4V9F - chains 0 and Y of the 34 polymer chains in the assembly; structure by X-ray diffraction, 2.40 A resolution.

[Chain 0]
Molecule: 23S Ribosomal RNA
Organism: Haloarcula marismortui
Sequence (2910 nucleotides; each row starts with the number of its first residue):
     8 ACUAUGCCAG CUGGUGGAUU GCUCGGCUCA GGCGCUGAUG AAGGACGUGC CAAGCUGCGA
    68 UAAGCUGUGG GGAGCCGCAC GGAGGCGAAG AACCACAGAU UUCCGAAUGA GAAUCUCUCU
   128 AACAAUUGCU UCGCGCAAUG AGGAACCCCG AGAACUGAAA CAUCUCAGUA UCGGGAGGAA
   188 CAGAAAACGC AACGUGAUGU CGUUAGUAAC CGCGAGUGAA CGCGAUACAG CCCAAACCGA
   248 AGCCCUCACG GGCAAUGUGG UGUCAGGGCU ACCUCUCAUC AGCCGACCGU CUUCACGAAG
   308 UCUCUUGGAA UAGAGCGUGA UACAGGGUGA CAACCCCGUA CUGAAGACCA GUACGCUGUG
   368 CGGUAGUGCC AGAGUAGCGG GGGUUGGAUA UCCCUCGCGA AUAACGCAGG CAUCGACUGC
   428 GAAGGCUAAA CACAACCUGA GACCGAUAGU GAACAAGUAG UGUGAACGAA CGCUGCAAAG
   488 UACCCUCAGA AGGGAGGCGA AAUAGAGCAU GAAAUCAGUU GGCGAUCGAG CGACAGGGCA
   548 UACAAGGUCC CUUGACGAAU GACCGAGACG CGAGUCUCCA GUAAGACUCA CGGGAAGCCG
   608 AUGUUCUGUC GUACGUUUUG AAAAACGAGC CAGGGAGUGU GUCUGUAUGG CAAGUCUAAC
   668 CGGAGUAUCC GGGGAGGCAC AGGGAAACCG ACAUGGCCGC AGGGCUUUGC CCGAGGGCCG
   728 CCGUCUUCAA GGGCGGGGAG CCAUGUGGAC ACGACCCGAA UCCGGACGAU CUACGCAUGG
   788 ACAAGAUGAA GCGUGCCGAA AGGCACGUGG AAGUCUGUUA GAGUUGGUGU CCUACAAUAC
   848 CCUCUCGUGA UCUAUGUGUA GGGGUGAAAG GCCCAUCGAG UCCGGCAACA GCUGGUUCCA
   908 AUCGAAACAU GUCGAAGCAU GACCUCCGCC GAGGUAGUCU GUGAGGUAGA GCGACCGAUU
   968 GGUGUGUCCG CCUCCGAGAG GAGUCGGCCC UCCUGUCAAA CUCCAAACUU ACAGACGCUG
  1028 UUUGACGCGG GGAUUCCGGU GCGCGGGGUA AGCCUGUGUA CCAGGAGGGG AACAACCCAG
  1088 AGAUAGGUUA AGGUCCCCAA GUGUGGAUUA AGUGUAAUCC UCUGAAGGUG GUCUCGAGCC
  1148 CUAGACAGCC GGGAGGUGAG CUUAGAAGCA GCUACCCUCU AAGAAAAGCG UAACAGCUUA
  1208 CCGGCCGAGG UUUGAGGCGC CCAAAAUGAU CGGGACUCAA AUCCACCACC GAGACCUGUC
  1268 CGUACCACUC AUACUGGUAA UCGAGUAGAU UGGCGCUCUA AUUGGAUGGA AGCAGGGGCG
  1328 AGAGCUCCUG UGGACCGAUU AGUGACGAAA AUCCUGGCCA UAGUAGCAGC GAUAGUCGGG
  1388 UGAGAACCCC GACGGCCUAA UGGAUAAGGG UUCCUCAGCA CUGCUGAUCA GCUGAGGGUU
  1448 AGCCGGUCCU AAGUCUCACC GCAACUCGAC UGAGACGAAA UGGGAAACAG GUUAAUAUUC
  1508 CUGUGCCAUC AUGCAGUGAA AGUUGACGCC CUGGGGUCGA UCACGCCGGG CAUUCGCCCG
  1568 GUCGAACCGU CCAACUCCGU GGAAGCCGUA AUGGCAGGAA GCGGACGAAC GGCGGCAUAG
  1628 GGAAACGUGA UUCAACCUGG GGCCCAUGAA AAGACGAGCA UGAUGUCCGU ACCGAGAACC
  1688 GACACAGGUG UCCAUGGCGG CGAAAGCCAA GGCCUGUCGG GAGCAACCAA CGUUAGGGAA
  1748 UUCGGCAAGU UAGUCCCGUA CCUUCGGAAG AAGGGAUGCC UGCUCCGGAA CGGAGCAGGU
  1808 CGCAGUGACU CGGAAGCUCG GACUGUCUAG UAACAACAUA GGUGACCGCA AAUCCGCAAG
  1868 GACUCGUACG GUCACUGAAU CCUGCCCAGU GCAGGUAUCU GAACACCUCG UACAAGAGGA
  1928 CGAAGGACCU GUCAACGGCG GGGGUAACUA UGACCCUCUU AAGGUAGCGU AGUACCUUGC
  1988 CGCAUCAGUA GCGGCUUGCA UGAAUGGAUU AACCAGAGCU UCACUGUCCC AACGUUGGGC
  2048 CCGGUGAACU GUACAUUCCA GUGCGGAGUC UGGAGACACC CAGGGGGAAG CGAAGACCCU
  2108 AUGGAGCUUU ACUGCAGGCU GUCGCUGAGA CGUGGUCGCC GAUGUGCAGC AUAGGUAGGA
  2168 GACACUACAC AGGUACCCGC GCUAGCGGGC CACCGAGUCA ACAGUGAAAU ACUACCCGUC
  2228 GGUGACUGCG ACUCUCACUC CGGGAGGAGG ACACCGAUAG CCGGGCAGUU UGACUGGGGC
  2288 GGUACGCGCU CGAAAAGAUA UCGAGCGCGC CCUAUGGUCA UCUCAGCCGG GACAGAGACC
  2348 CGGCGAAGAG UGCAAGAGCA AAAGAUGACU UGACAGUGUU CUUCCCAACG AGGAACGCUG
  2408 ACGCGAAAGC GUGGUCUAGC GAACCAAUUA GCCUGCUUGA UGCGGGCAAU UGAUGACAGA
  2468 AAAGCUACCC UAGGGAUAAC AGAGUCGUCA CUCGCAAGAG CACAUAUCGA CCGAGUGGCU
  2528 UGCUACCUCG AUGUCGGUUC CCUCCAUCCU GCCCGUGCAG AAGCGGGCAA GGGUGAGGUU
  2588 GUUCGCCUAU UAAAGGAGGU CGUGAGCUGG GUUUAGACCG UCGUGAGACA GGUCGGCUGC
  2648 UAUCUACUGG GUGUGUAAUG GUGUCUGACA AGAACGACCG UAUAGUACGA GAGGAACUAC
  2708 GGUUGGUGGC CACUGGUGUA CCGGUUGUUC GAGAGAGCAC GUGCCGGGUA GCCACGCCAC
  2768 ACGGGGUAAG AGCUGAACGC AUCUAAGCUC GAAACCCACU UGGAAAAGAG ACACCGCCGA
  2828 GGUCCCGCGU ACAAGACGCG GUCGAUAGAC UCGGGGUGUG CGCGUCGAGG UAACGAGACG
  2888 UUAAGCCCAC GAGCACUAAC AGACCAAAGC
Disordered / not traced: 973-995, 1953-1955, 2150-2225
Modified / non-standard residues: 1MA (6-hydro-1-methyladenosine-5'-monophosphate) at position 628, OMU (o2'-methyluridine 5'-monophosphate) at position 2587, OMG (o2'-methylguanosine-5'-monophosphate) at position 2588, UR3 (3-methyluridine-5'-monophoshate) at position 2619, PSU (pseudouridine-5'-monophosphate) at position 2621
Metal / ion sites: Mg2+ site 1 near G28 (its only coordinating residue here); Na+ site 1: C40, G41, C443; Na+ site 2 near G56 (its only coordinating residue here); Na+ site 3: G66, U108; Mg2+ site 2 near U115 (its only coordinating residue here); Na+ site 4: C130, U146; Na+ site 5: C141, G142; Mg2+ site 3: G147, A183 (shared with 1 residue of chain M); Mg2+ site 4: C162, U2276; Mg2+ site 5: G164, A169; Na+ site 6: A165, A166, A167; Mg2+ site 6: A166, G219; 98 more Mg2+ sites not listed; 64 more Na+ sites not listed; 2 more K+ sites not listed

[Chain Y]
Protein: 50S ribosomal protein L32e
Organism: Haloarcula marismortui
UniProt: P12736 (RL32_HALMA); residues 0-240 here correspond to UniProt positions 1-241 (UniProt number = residue number + 1)
Chain sequence (241 residues; numbered 0 to 240; the number before each row is that of its first residue; numbering starts at 0):
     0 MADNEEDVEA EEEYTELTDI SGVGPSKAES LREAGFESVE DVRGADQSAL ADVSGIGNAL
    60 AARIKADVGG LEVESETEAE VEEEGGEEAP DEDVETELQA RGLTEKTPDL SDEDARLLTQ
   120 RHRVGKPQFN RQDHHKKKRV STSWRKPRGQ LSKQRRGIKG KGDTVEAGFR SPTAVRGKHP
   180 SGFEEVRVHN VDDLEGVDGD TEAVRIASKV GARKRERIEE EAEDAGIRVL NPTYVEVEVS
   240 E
Disordered / not traced: 0-94, 239-240
Metal / ion sites: Mg2+ site 1 near Gln127 (its only coordinating residue here); Mg2+ site 2: His133, Lys136, Val139; Mg2+ site 3: Ser207, Val209

[Chain 0 / chain Y interface]
Pairs across the interface - 173 pairs, chain 0 then chain Y:
  G320(0) - Arg212(Y)  hydrogen bond to the sugar
  A521(0) - Lys137(Y)  salt bridge to the phosphate
  U522(0) - Lys137(Y)  salt bridge to the phosphate
  G537(0) - Lys135(Y)  hydrogen bond to the sugar
  G537(0) - Lys160(Y)  sugar contact
  C538(0) - His134(Y)  salt bridge to the phosphate
  C538(0) - Lys135(Y)  salt bridge to the phosphate
  G539(0) - His134(Y)  hydrogen bond to the sugar
  G539(0) - Gly159(Y)  hydrogen bond to the base
  A540(0) - Gln127(Y)  hydrogen bond to the phosphate
  A540(0) - Gly159(Y)  sugar contact
  A540(0) - Gly161(Y)  sugar contact
  C541(0) - Pro126(Y)  phosphate contact
  C541(0) - Gln127(Y)  hydrogen bond to the phosphate
  A551(0) - Tyr233(Y)  phosphate contact
  A552(0) - Arg204(Y)  phosphate contact
  A552(0) - Leu229(Y)  sugar contact
  A552(0) - Pro231(Y)  phosphate contact
  A552(0) - Tyr233(Y)  hydrogen bond to the phosphate
  G553(0) - His178(Y)  salt bridge to the phosphate
  G553(0) - Pro179(Y)  sugar contact
  G553(0) - Arg204(Y)  salt bridge to the phosphate
  G554(0) - His178(Y)  phosphate contact
  G554(0) - Ser180(Y)  phosphate contact
  G554(0) - Arg227(Y)  salt bridge to the phosphate
  U555(0) - His121(Y)  hydrogen bond to the phosphate
  C556(0) - His121(Y)  salt bridge to the phosphate
  C594(0) - Arg122(Y)  hydrogen bond to the phosphate
  U595(0) - Thr118(Y)  phosphate contact
  U595(0) - Arg122(Y)  salt bridge to the phosphate
  C617(0) - Lys158(Y)  hydrogen bond to the sugar
  C617(0) - Gly159(Y)  base contact
  G618(0) - Lys158(Y)  sugar contact
  G618(0) - Lys160(Y)  hydrogen bond to the sugar
  A620(0) - Asp132(Y)  hydrogen bond to the sugar
  A620(0) - Lys135(Y)  hydrogen bond to the sugar
  A620(0) - Lys152(Y)  phosphate contact
  A620(0) - Lys160(Y)  salt bridge to the phosphate
  C621(0) - Gln131(Y)  hydrogen bond to the phosphate
  C621(0) - Asp132(Y)  sugar contact
  C621(0) - Ser151(Y)  phosphate contact
  C621(0) - Lys152(Y)  salt bridge to the phosphate
  G622(0) - Gln131(Y)  hydrogen bond to the phosphate
  G622(0) - Arg147(Y)  phosphate contact
  G622(0) - Gly148(Y)  hydrogen bond to the phosphate
  G622(0) - Ser151(Y)  phosphate contact
  U623(0) - Gly148(Y)  phosphate contact
  U623(0) - Gln149(Y)  hydrogen bond to the phosphate
  U623(0) - Leu150(Y)  base contact
  U624(0) - Leu150(Y)  base contact
  U625(0) - Leu150(Y)  base contact
  1MA_628(0) - Leu150(Y)  sugar contact
  A629(0) - Lys152(Y)  salt bridge to the phosphate
  C637(0) - Lys136(Y)  salt bridge to the phosphate
  C637(0) - Arg138(Y)  salt bridge to the phosphate
  C638(0) - Lys136(Y)  phosphate contact
  C638(0) - Lys137(Y)  hydrogen bond to the phosphate
  C638(0) - Arg138(Y)  salt bridge to the phosphate
  A639(0) - Arg138(Y)  phosphate contact
  C905(0) - Arg144(Y)  salt bridge to the phosphate
  C906(0) - Trp143(Y)  phosphate contact
  C906(0) - Arg144(Y)  phosphate contact
  C906(0) - Lys145(Y)  hydrogen bond to the phosphate
  C906(0) - Arg147(Y)  salt bridge to the phosphate
  A907(0) - Trp143(Y)  hydrogen bond to the phosphate
  A907(0) - Lys145(Y)  phosphate contact
  A907(0) - Val164(Y)  sugar contact
  A908(0) - Glu165(Y)  phosphate contact
  A908(0) - Ala166(Y)  hydrogen bond to the phosphate
  G1071(0) - Gln149(Y)  phosphate contact
  G1071(0) - Arg154(Y)  sugar contact
  G1072(0) - Arg154(Y)  salt bridge to the phosphate
  G1072(0) - Arg155(Y)  phosphate contact
  A1073(0) - Arg155(Y)  sugar contact
  A1073(0) - Gly156(Y)  hydrogen bond to the sugar
  A1073(0) - Ile157(Y)  phosphate contact
  G1074(0) - Ile157(Y)  phosphate contact
  G1074(0) - Lys158(Y)  hydrogen bond to the phosphate
  G1075(0) - Lys158(Y)  salt bridge to the phosphate
  G1089(0) - Glu165(Y)  hydrogen bond to the sugar
  G1089(0) - Gly167(Y)  hydrogen bond to the base
  A1090(0) - Gly167(Y)  sugar contact
  A1090(0) - Phe168(Y)  sugar contact
  U1091(0) - Val123(Y)  sugar contact
  G1260(0) - Lys158(Y)  base contact
  U1266(0) - Arg115(Y)  hydrogen bond to the phosphate
  U1266(0) - Gln119(Y)  hydrogen bond to the sugar
  C1267(0) - Arg115(Y)  salt bridge to the phosphate
  C1267(0) - Leu116(Y)  sugar contact
  C1267(0) - Gln119(Y)  hydrogen bond to the sugar
  C1267(0) - Pro171(Y)  sugar contact
  C1268(0) - Ala166(Y)  hydrogen bond to the sugar
  C1268(0) - Gly167(Y)  base contact
  C1268(0) - Arg169(Y)  sugar contact
  C1268(0) - Ser170(Y)  sugar contact
  C1268(0) - Pro171(Y)  sugar contact
  C1268(0) - Thr172(Y)  hydrogen bond to the phosphate
  C1268(0) - Arg175(Y)  hydrogen bond to the phosphate
  G1269(0) - Ala166(Y)  sugar contact
  G1269(0) - Arg175(Y)  salt bridge to the phosphate
  U1293(0) - Gln149(Y)  hydrogen bond to the sugar
  U1293(0) - Arg154(Y)  sugar contact
  A1294(0) - Gln149(Y)  phosphate contact
  G1311(0) - His188(Y)  sugar contact
  G1311(0) - Asn189(Y)  hydrogen bond to the phosphate
  G1311(0) - Lys208(Y)  base contact
  G1312(0) - His188(Y)  sugar contact
  G1312(0) - Asn189(Y)  phosphate contact
  G1312(0) - Lys208(Y)  hydrogen bond to the sugar
  G1312(0) - Val209(Y)  hydrogen bond to the sugar
  G1312(0) - Lys213(Y)  salt bridge to the phosphate
  A1313(0) - Lys208(Y)  sugar contact
  A1313(0) - Val209(Y)  phosphate contact
  A1313(0) - Gly210(Y)  hydrogen bond to the phosphate
  A1313(0) - Lys213(Y)  salt bridge to the phosphate
  G1315(0) - Ala211(Y)  hydrogen bond to the phosphate
  G1315(0) - Arg212(Y)  hydrogen bond to the base
  G1315(0) - Glu215(Y)  hydrogen bond to the base
  G1316(0) - Gly210(Y)  phosphate contact
  G1316(0) - Ala211(Y)  hydrogen bond to the phosphate
  A1317(0) - Lys208(Y)  phosphate contact
  A1318(0) - Lys208(Y)  phosphate contact
  G1324(0) - Arg204(Y)  base contact
  G1325(0) - His178(Y)  sugar contact
  G1325(0) - Pro179(Y)  phosphate contact
  C1326(0) - Arg120(Y)  phosphate contact
  C1326(0) - Gly176(Y)  phosphate contact
  C1326(0) - Lys177(Y)  sugar contact
  C1326(0) - Pro179(Y)  phosphate contact
  G1327(0) - Arg120(Y)  salt bridge to the phosphate
  G1327(0) - Lys125(Y)  hydrogen bond to the base
  G1327(0) - Arg169(Y)  hydrogen bond to the phosphate
  G1327(0) - Ser170(Y)  phosphate contact
  G1327(0) - Arg175(Y)  phosphate contact
  G1327(0) - Gly176(Y)  hydrogen bond to the phosphate
  A1328(0) - Lys125(Y)  phosphate contact
  A1328(0) - Phe128(Y)  sugar contact
  A1328(0) - Val164(Y)  sugar contact
  A1328(0) - Glu165(Y)  base contact
  A1328(0) - Ala166(Y)  hydrogen bond to the base
  A1328(0) - Phe168(Y)  sugar contact
  A1328(0) - Arg169(Y)  salt bridge to the phosphate
  A1328(0) - Ser170(Y)  hydrogen bond to the phosphate
  A1328(0) - Arg175(Y)  salt bridge to the phosphate
  G1329(0) - Lys125(Y)  salt bridge to the phosphate
  G1329(0) - Phe128(Y)  phosphate contact
  G1329(0) - Trp143(Y)  phosphate contact
  G1329(0) - Val164(Y)  sugar contact
  G1329(0) - Arg169(Y)  base contact
  A1330(0) - Ser142(Y)  phosphate contact
  A1330(0) - Trp143(Y)  hydrogen bond to the phosphate
  A1330(0) - Arg144(Y)  sugar contact
  G1331(0) - Ser142(Y)  hydrogen bond to the phosphate
  G1331(0) - Arg144(Y)  salt bridge to the phosphate
  U1333(0) - Arg186(Y)  phosphate contact
  U1333(0) - Arg204(Y)  sugar contact
  C1334(0) - Arg186(Y)  salt bridge to the phosphate
  C1334(0) - Arg204(Y)  hydrogen bond to the sugar
  C1334(0) - Ile205(Y)  sugar contact
  C1334(0) - Ala206(Y)  phosphate contact
  C1334(0) - Ser207(Y)  hydrogen bond to the phosphate
  C1334(0) - Asn230(Y)  hydrogen bond to the phosphate
  C1335(0) - Ser207(Y)  phosphate contact
  C1335(0) - Arg214(Y)  salt bridge to the phosphate
  C1335(0) - Asn230(Y)  hydrogen bond to the phosphate
  C1343(0) - Lys208(Y)  hydrogen bond to the base
  G1344(0) - Lys208(Y)  sugar contact
  A1356(0) - Arg130(Y)  salt bridge to the phosphate
  A1356(0) - Asp132(Y)  base contact
  A1356(0) - Lys136(Y)  base contact
  A1356(0) - Arg138(Y)  hydrogen bond to the base
  A1356(0) - Val139(Y)  base contact
  U2059(0) - Lys136(Y)  hydrogen bond to the sugar
Also at the interface, not in a pair above, chain 0 (75 interface residues in all): C596, G1290, G1292, U1314, A2060
Also at the interface, not in a pair above, chain Y (79 interface residues in all): Glu112, Pro146, Asp162, Val174, Glu184

[In short]
75 residues of chain 0 and 79 residues of chain Y are in contact, with 54 hydrogen bonds and 31 salt bridges.
Polar contacts include G539(0)-Gly159(Y), G1089(0)-Gly167(Y) and G1315(0)-Arg212(Y). C40(0), G41(0) and
C443(0) coordinate Na+ site 1. G66(0) and U108(0) coordinate Na+ site 3.
Chain 0 is 23S Ribosomal RNA and chain Y is 50S ribosomal protein L32e, both from Haloarcula marismortui; the
structure, The re-refined crystal structure of the Haloarcula marismortui large ribosomal subunit at 2.4
Angstrom resolution: more ..., was determined by X-ray diffraction.
